PDB entry 8VFZ | electron microscopy, 4.10 A resolution (low resolution: residue-level contacts below are approximate; hydrogen-bond / salt-bridge calls are withheld) | chains I and C of the 12 polymer chains in the assembly

== Chain I ==
Molecule: 186-nt DNA strand
Sequence (186 nucleotides; numbered 1 to 186; the number before each row is that of its first residue):
     1 ATCCGAGATGGTACTTTGTGTCTCCTGCTCTGTCAGCAGGGCACTGTACT
    51 TGCTGATACCAGGGAATGTTTGTTCTTAAATACCATCATTCCGGACGTGT
   101 TTGCCTTGGCCAGTTTTCCATGTACATGCAGAAAGAAGTTTGGACTGATC
   151 AATACAGTCCTCTGCCTTTAAAGCAATAGGAAAGAT
Unresolved in the structure: 1-15

== Chain C ==
Name: Histone H2A type 1-B/E
Organism: Homo sapiens
UniProt: P04908 (H2A1B_HUMAN); residues 0-129 here correspond to UniProt positions 1-130 (UniProt number = residue number + 1)
Chain sequence (130 residues; each row starts with the number of its first residue; numbering starts at 0):
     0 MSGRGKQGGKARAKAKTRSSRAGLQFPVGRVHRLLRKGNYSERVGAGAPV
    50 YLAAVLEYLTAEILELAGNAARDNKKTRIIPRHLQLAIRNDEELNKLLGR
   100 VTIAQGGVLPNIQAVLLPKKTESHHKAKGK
Unresolved in the structure: 0-9, 119-129
Curated features (UniProtKB/Swiss-Prot):
  - modified residue: Ser-1 (N-acetylserine), Arg-3 (Citrulline), Lys-5 (N6-(2-hydroxyisobutyryl)lysine), Lys-9 (N6-(2-hydroxyisobutyryl)lysine), Lys-13 (N6-(beta-hydroxybutyryl)lysine), Lys-36 (N6-(2-hydroxyisobutyryl)lysine), Lys-74 (N6-(2-hydroxyisobutyryl)lysine), Lys-75 (N6-(2-hydroxyisobutyryl)lysine), Lys-95 (N6-(2-hydroxyisobutyryl)lysine), Gln-104 (N5-methylglutamine), Lys-118 (N6-(2-hydroxyisobutyryl)lysine), Lys-119 (N6-crotonyllysine), Thr-120 (Phosphothreonine), Lys-125 (N6-crotonyllysine)
  - cross-link (Glycyl lysine isopeptide (Lys-Gly)): Lys-13 (interchain with G-Cter in ubiquitin), Lys-15 (interchain with G-Cter in ubiquitin), Lys-119 (interchain with G-Cter in ubiquitin)

== Interface between chain I and chain C ==
Pairs across the interface (18):
  DA152(I) with Arg-42(C); Val-43(C); Gly-44(C); Ala-45(C)
  DT153(I) with Arg-42(C); Val-43(C)
  DG157(I) with Arg-11(C)
  DT158(I) with Arg-11(C)
  DC159(I) with Arg-11(C)
  DC160(I) with Lys-13(C)
  DC162(I) with Arg-29(C)
  DT163(I) with Arg-29(C)
  DA171(I) with Thr-76(C); Arg-77(C)
  DA172(I) with Lys-75(C); Thr-76(C); Arg-77(C)
  DG173(I) with Lys-75(C)
Also at the interface, not in a pair above, chain I (12 interface residues in all): DT161
Also at the interface, not in a pair above, chain C (14 interface residues in all): Thr-16, His-31, Arg-35, Glu-41

== In short ==
The interface between chain I and chain C involves 12 residues on one side and 14 on the other.
Chain I is a 186-nt DNA strand and chain C is Histone H2A type 1-B/E (Homo sapiens); the structure, Cryo-EM
structure of FoxA1 in complex with ALBN1 nucleosome (class 2), was determined by electron microscopy together
with 8VFX and 8VFY from the same study.
